4H44 - chains E and F of the 8 polymer chains in the assembly; structure by X-ray diffraction, 2.70 A resolution.

# Chain E
Protein: Cytochrome b6-f complex subunit 6
UniProt: Q8YVQ2 (PETL_NOSS1); residues 1-31 here = UniProt positions 1-31
Amino-acid sequence (31 residues; row label = number of the first residue in the row):
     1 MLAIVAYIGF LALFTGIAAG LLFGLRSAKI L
Residues lining bound ligands: dioleoyl-phosphatidylcholine (OPC; (7R,17E)-4-hydroxy-N,N,N,7-tetramethyl-7-[(8E)-octadec-8-enoyloxy]-10-oxo-3,5,9-trioxa-4-phosphaheptacos-17-en-1-aminium 4-oxide): Ala3, Ile4, Tyr7, Ile8, Leu11

# Chain F
Protein: Cytochrome b6-f complex subunit 7
UniProt: P0A3Y1 (PETM_NOSS1); numbering as in UniProt (aligned over 1-34)
Amino-acid sequence (34 residues; each row starts with the number of its first residue):
     1 MSGELLNAAL LSFGLIFVGW ALGALLLKIQ GAEE
Disordered / not traced: 33-34
Residues lining bound ligands:
  - beta-carotene (BCR): Ile16, Phe17, Trp20
  - dioleoyl-phosphatidylcholine (OPC; (7R,17E)-4-hydroxy-N,N,N,7-tetramethyl-7-[(8E)-octadec-8-enoyloxy]-10-oxo-3,5,9-trioxa-4-phosphaheptacos-17-en-1-aminium 4-oxide): Glu4, Asn7, Ala8, Leu11, Ser12, Leu15, Val18

# Chain E / chain F interface
Pairs across the interface - 11 pairs, chain E then chain F:
  Tyr7(E) with Leu15(F); Val18(F)
  Leu11(E) with Leu22(F), hydrophobic
  Thr15(E) with Leu22(F); Leu26(F)
  Ala18(E) with Leu26(F), hydrophobic
  Ala19(E) with Ile29(F), hydrophobic
  Leu22(E) with Ile29(F), hydrophobic; Gln30(F)
  Phe23(E) with Ile29(F)
  Arg26(E) with Gln30(F), hydrogen bond (side chain-backbone)

# Overview
8 residues of chain E and 6 residues of chain F are in contact; the contacts include 1 hydrogen bond. The
hydrogen-bonded pair is Arg26(E)-Gln30(F). Dioleoyl-phosphatidylcholine is bound between chain E and chain F.
Ligands of chain F: beta-carotene.
Here chain E is Cytochrome b6-f complex subunit 6 and chain F is Cytochrome b6-f complex subunit 7. Entry 4H44
(2.70 A Cytochrome b6f Complex Structure From Nostoc PCC 7120) was determined by X-ray diffraction (same
publication as 4H13).
